3SFU - chain A; structure by X-ray diffraction, 2.50 A resolution.

[Chain A]
Name: RNA polymerase
Source organism: Murine norovirus 1
UniProt: Q80J95 (Q80J95_9CALI); residues 4-509 here correspond to UniProt positions 1181-1686 (UniProt number = residue number + 1177)
Chain sequence (517 residues; each row starts with the number of its first residue):
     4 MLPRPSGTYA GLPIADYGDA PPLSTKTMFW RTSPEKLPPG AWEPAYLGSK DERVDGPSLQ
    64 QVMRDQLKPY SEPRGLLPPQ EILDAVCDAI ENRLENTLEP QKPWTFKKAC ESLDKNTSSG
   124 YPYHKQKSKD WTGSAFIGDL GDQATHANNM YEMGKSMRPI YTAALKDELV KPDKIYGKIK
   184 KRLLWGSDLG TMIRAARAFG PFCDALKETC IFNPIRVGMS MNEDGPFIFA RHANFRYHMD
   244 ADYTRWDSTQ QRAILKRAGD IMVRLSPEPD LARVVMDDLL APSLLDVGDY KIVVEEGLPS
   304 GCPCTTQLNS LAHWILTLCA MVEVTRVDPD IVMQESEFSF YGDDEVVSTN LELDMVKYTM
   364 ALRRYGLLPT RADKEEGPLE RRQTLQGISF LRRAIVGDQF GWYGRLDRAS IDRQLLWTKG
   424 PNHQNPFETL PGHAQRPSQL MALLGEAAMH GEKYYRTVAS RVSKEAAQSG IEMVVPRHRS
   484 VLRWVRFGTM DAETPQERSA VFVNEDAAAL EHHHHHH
Unresolved in the structure: 4, 468-474, 492-520
Disulfide bonds: C206-C307
Construct notes: expression tag (510-520)
Bound ions: Mg2+: D243, D347, E348, S392
Ligand contacts: Ribavirin (RBV; 1-(beta-D-ribofuranosyl)-1H-1,2,4-triazole-3-carboxamide): D250, L301, S303, T308, T309, N312, Y344, G345, D346, D347, L394
Reported in the primary citation:
  - conformationally variable residues (loop rearrangement, order/disorder transition, side-chain flip): D243, D245, C307, R374 to P381, R395, P434 to P440, S466 to V478
  - binding site for Ribavirin: R185, D250, S303, T309, N312, G345, D346, R395
  - Mg2+ coordination: D243, D347, S392

[Overview]
Chain A binds Ribavirin. D243, D347, E348 and S392 coordinate Mg2+. From the paper: a binding site for
Ribavirin at R185, D250 and S303 among others; Mg2+ coordination by D243, D347 and S392.
Chain A is RNA polymerase (Murine norovirus 1); the structure, crystal structure of murine norovirus RNA
dependent RNA polymerase in complex with ribavirin, was determined by X-ray diffraction together with 3SFG
from the same study.
